7BTF - chains C and D of the 4 polymer chains in the assembly; structure by electron microscopy, 2.95 A resolution.

== Chain C ==
Name: Non-structural protein 7
Source organism: Severe acute respiratory syndrome coronavirus 2
UniProtKB: P0DTD1 (R1AB_SARS2); residues 1-83 here correspond to UniProt positions 3860-3942 (UniProt number = residue number + 3859)
Sequence (83 residues; row label = number of the first residue in the row):
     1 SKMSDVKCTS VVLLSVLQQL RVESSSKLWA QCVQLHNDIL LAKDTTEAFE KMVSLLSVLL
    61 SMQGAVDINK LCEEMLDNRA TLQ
Unresolved in the structure: 69-83
Swiss-Prot annotation at these positions:
  - site: Gln-83 (Cleavage)

== Chain D ==
Name: Non-structural protein 8
Source organism: Severe acute respiratory syndrome coronavirus 2
UniProtKB: P0DTD1 (R1AB_SARS2); residues 1-198 here correspond to UniProt positions 3943-4140 (UniProt number = residue number + 3942)
Sequence (198 residues; each row starts with the number of its first residue):
     1 AIASEFSSLP SYAAFATAQE AYEQAVANGD SEVVLKKLKK SLNVAKSEFD RDAAMQRKLE
    61 KMADQAMTQM YKQARSEDKR AKVTSAMQTM LFTMLRKLDN DALNNIINNA RDGCVPLNII
   121 PLTTAAKLMV VIPDYNTYKN TCDGTTFTYA SALWEIQQVV DADSKIVQLS EISMDNSPNL
   181 AWPLIVTALR ANSAVKLQ
Unresolved in the structure: 1-83, 123-126, 192-198
Swiss-Prot annotation at these positions:
  - site: Gln-198 (Cleavage)

== Interface between chain C and chain D ==
Contacting residue pairs - 46 pairs, chain C then chain D:
  Lys-2(C) with Leu-98(D), hydrogen bond (side chain-backbone)
  Asp-5(C) with Lys-97(D); Leu-98(D)
  Val-6(C) with Leu-98(D), hydrophobic
  Thr-9(C) with Met-94(D); Leu-95(D); Leu-98(D)
  Val-12(C) with Met-90(D), hydrophobic; Leu-91(D), hydrophobic; Met-94(D), hydrophobic
  Leu-13(C) with Leu-91(D), hydrophobic
  Ser-15(C) with Met-87(D)
  Val-16(C) with Met-87(D); Gln-88(D); Leu-91(D), hydrophobic
  Leu-28(C) with Ile-119(D), hydrophobic
  Gln-31(C) with Ile-119(D)
  Phe-49(C) with Leu-98(D), hydrophobic; Asn-100(D); Leu-103(D), hydrophobic
  Glu-50(C) with Leu-122(D)
  Met-52(C) with Leu-103(D), hydrophobic
  Val-53(C) with Ala-102(D), hydrophobic; Leu-103(D), hydrophobic; Ile-106(D)
  Ser-54(C) with Ile-119(D); Ile-120(D), hydrogen bond (side chain-backbone); Leu-122(D)
  Leu-56(C) with Leu-95(D), hydrophobic; Leu-103(D), hydrophobic; Ile-106(D), hydrophobic
  Ser-57(C) with Ile-119(D); Ile-120(D), hydrogen bond (side chain-backbone)
  Val-58(C) with Ile-119(D), hydrophobic
  Leu-59(C) with Leu-91(D), hydrophobic
  Leu-60(C) with Ala-110(D), hydrophobic; Val-115(D); Pro-116(D)
  Ser-61(C) with Val-115(D); Pro-116(D)
  Gln-63(C) with Val-115(D); Leu-117(D)
  Val-66(C) with Gln-88(D); Phe-92(D), hydrophobic
  Asp-67(C) with Ala-110(D); Arg-111(D)
Interface residues without a listed pair, chain C (28 interface residues in all): Cys-8, Gln-19, Lys-51, Ala-65
Interface residues without a listed pair, chain D (23 interface residues in all): Ile-107, Asn-118

== Overview ==
28 residues of chain C face 23 of chain D across their interface; the contacts include 3 hydrogen bonds. Polar
contacts include Lys-2(C)/Leu-98(D), Ser-54(C)/Ile-120(D) and Ser-57(C)/Ile-120(D).
Here chain C is Non-structural protein 7 and chain D is Non-structural protein 8, both from Severe acute
respiratory syndrome coronavirus 2. Entry 7BTF (SARS-CoV-2 RNA-dependent RNA polymerase in complex with
cofactors in reduced condition) was determined by electron microscopy (same publication as 6M71).
